Entry 8ETG (electron microscopy, 3.40 A resolution); this record covers chains 1 and e of the 48 polymer chains in the assembly.

== Chain 1 ==
Molecule: 3497-nt RNA strand
From: Schizosaccharomyces pombe
Sequence (3497 nucleotides; row label = number of the first residue in the row):
     1 AUUUGACCUC AAAUCAGGUA GGACUACGCG CUGAACUUAA GCAUAUCAAU AAGCGCAGGA
    61 AAAGAAAAUA ACCAUGAUUC CCUCAGUAAC GGCGAGUGAA GCGGGAAAAG CUCAAAUUUG
   121 AAAUCUGGCA ACAUUUCUUU UGUUGUCCGA GUUGUAAUUU CAAGAAGCUG CUUUGAGUGU
   181 AGACGAUCGG UCUAAGUUCC UUGGAACAGG ACGUCAGAGA GGGUGAGAAC CCCGUCUUUG
   241 GUCGAUUGGA UAUGCCAUAU AAAGCGCUUU CGAAGAGUCG AGUUGUUUGG GAAUGCAGCU
   301 CUAAAUGGGU GGUAAAUUUC AUCUAAAGCU AAAUAUUGGC GAGAGACCGA UAGCGAACAA
   361 GUAGAGUGAU CGAAAGAUGA AAAGAACUUU GAAAAGAGAG UUAAAUAGUA CGUGAAAUUG
   421 CUGAAAGGGA AGCAUUGGAA AUCAGUCUUA CCUGGGUGAG AUCAGUAGUC UCUUCGCGAG
   481 ACUAUGCACU CUGAACCUGU GGUAGGUCAG CAUCAGUUUU CGGGGGCGGA AAAAGAAUAA
   541 GGGAAGGUGG CUUUCCGGGU UCUGCCUGGG GAGUGUUUAU AGCCCUUGUU GUAAUACGUC
   601 CACUGGGGAC UGAGGACUGC GGCUUCGUGC CAAGGAUGCU GACAUAAUGG UUUUCAAUGG
   661 CCCGUCUUGA AACACGGACC AAGGAGUCUA GCAUCUAUGC GAGUGUUUGG GUGAUGAAAA
   721 CCCAUCCGCG AAAUGAAAGU GAAUGCAGGU GGGAACGCCC UUGUGGCGUG CACCAUCGAC
   781 CGACCCGGAA GUUUGUCAAU GGAAGGGUUU GAGUAAGAGC AUAGCUGUUG GGACCCGAAA
   841 GAUGGUGAAC UAUGCCUGAA UAGGGUGAAG CCAGAGGAAA CUCUGGUGGA GGCUCGUAGA
   901 GAUUCUGACG UGCAAAUCGA UCUUCAAAUU UGGGUAUAGG GGCGAAAGAC UAAUCGAACC
   961 AUCUAGUAGC UGGUUCCUGC CGAAGUUUCC CUCAGGAUAG CAGAAACUCA GAUCAGUUUU
  1021 AUGAGGUAAA GCGAAUGAUU AGAGGUCUUG GGGAAGGAAU UUCCUCAACC UAUUCUCAAA
  1081 CUUUAAAUAU GUAAGACGCC CUUGUCGCUU AAUUGGACGU GGGCCAUCGA AUGAGAGUUU
  1141 CUAGUGGGCC AUUUUUGGUA AGCAGAACUG GCGAUGCGGG AUGAACCGAA CGUGAGGUUA
  1201 AGGUGCCGGA AUGUACGCUC AUCAGACACC AGAAAAGGUG UUAGUUCAUC UAGACAGCAG
  1261 GACGGUGGCC AUGGAAGUCG GAAUCCGCUA AGGAGUGUGU AACAACUCAC CUGCCGAAUG
  1321 AACUAGCCCU GAAAAUGGAU GGCGCUUAAG CGUACUACCC AUACCUCACC GUCUGGGUUA
  1381 GCUUUGAGAA GCUCAGACGA GUAGGCAGGC GUGGAGGUUU GUGACGAAGC CUUGGGCGUG
  1441 AGCCUGGGUC GAACAGCCUC UAGUGCAGAU CUUGGUGGAA GUAGCAAAUA UUCAAAUGAG
  1501 AACUUUGAAG ACUGAAGUGG GGAAAGGUUC CAUGUGAACA GCAGUUGGAC AUGGGUUAGU
  1561 CGAUCCUAAG AGAUAGGGAA GCUCCGUAUG AAAGUUGCAC GAUUUUUCGU GCCUCCUAUC
  1621 GAAAGGGAAU CCGGUUAAUA UUCCGGAACC AGAAGGUGGA AUCAACACGG CAACGUAAAU
  1681 GAAGUUGGAG ACGUCGGCGG GAGCCCUGGG AAGAGUUCUC UUUUCUUUUU AACAAACCAU
  1741 UGAACUACCC UGAAAUCGGU UUAUCCGGAG CUAGGGUAUG GUGUUUGGAA GAGUUCAGCG
  1801 CCUCAUGCUG AAUCCGGUGC GCUCUCGACG GCCCUUGAAA AUCCAACGGA AGAAUGGACC
  1861 UUCGGGUCCU UGUUUUCACA UCUGGUCGUA CUCAUAACCG CAGCAGGUCU CCAAGGUGAA
  1921 CAGCCUCUAG UUGAUAGAAC AAUGUAGAUA AGGGAAGUCG GCAAAAUGGA UCCGUAACUU
  1981 CGGGAUAAGG AUUGGCUCUA AGGGUUGGGU ACGUUGGGCC UUGGAACCUG AACGGUUGCU
  2041 GGACUGAGCG UGGACCGAUG UCUUUUCUCG CCUUUCGGGG UGAGAAGGGA UGUUGGACCU
  2101 GCUUGGACCU UGGCGGCCGG GAAGUCCUUG GUCGGGCUUU UCUCCUUCUC GGGGAUUAUG
  2161 CUCUUACUGG CGUACGUUUA ACAACCAACU UAGAACUGGU ACGGACAAGG GGAAUCUGAC
  2221 UGUCUAAUUA AAACAUAGCA UUGCGAUGGC CAGAAAGUGG UGUUGACGCA AUGUGAUUUC
  2281 UGCCCAGUGC UCUGAAUGUC AAAGUGAAGA AAUUCAACCA AGCGCGGGUA AACGGCGGGA
  2341 GUAACUAUGA CUCUCUUAAG GUAGCCAAAU GCCUCGUCAU CUAACUAGUG ACGCGCAUGA
  2401 AUGGAUUAAC GAGAUUCCCA CUGUCCCUAU CUACUAUCUA GCGAAACCAC AGCCUGGGGA
  2461 ACGGGCCAGG CAAAAUCAGC GGGGAAAGAA GACCCUGUUG AGCUUGACUC UAGUUUGACA
  2521 UUGUGAAGAG ACAUAGAGGG UGUAGGAUAA GUGGGAGUAU GUUUCGGCAU ACGCCGGUGA
  2581 AAUACCACUA CCUUUAUCGU UUCUUUACUU AAUCAAUGAA GCGGAAUUGG GAUUUAUUUC
  2641 CCAUAUUCUA GCGUUAAAGU UUCUUCGCGA ACUGAUCCGC GUUGAUGACA UUGUCAGGUG
  2701 GGGAGUUUGG CUGGGGCGGC ACAUCUGUUA AAAGAUAACG CAGGUGUCCU AAGGGGGACU
  2761 CAUCGAGAAC AGAAAUCUCG AGUAGAAUAA AAGGGUAAAA GUCCCCUUGA UUUUGAUUUU
  2821 CAGUGUGAAU ACAAACCAUG AAAGUGUGGC CUAUCGAUCC UUUGUUCCCU CGAAAUUUGA
  2881 GGACAGAGGU GCCAGAAAAG UUACCACAGG GAUAACUGGC UUGUGGCAGC CAAGCGUUCA
  2941 UAGCGACGUU GCUUUUUGAU UCUUCGAUGU CGGCUCUUCC UAUCAUACCG AAGCAGAAUU
  3001 CGGUAAGCGU UGGAUUGUUC ACCCACUAAU AGGGAACGUG AGCUGGGUUU AGACCGUCGU
  3061 GAGACAGGUU AGUUUUACCC UACUGAUGAA GUGUCGUCGC AAUGGUAAUU CAACUUAGUA
  3121 CGAGAGGAAC CGUUGAUUCA GAUCAUUGGU AUUUGCGGCU GCCUGACAAG GCAAUGCCGC
  3181 GGAGCUAUCA UCUGCUGGAU AACGGCUGAA CGCCUCUAAG CCAGAAUCCG UGCCAGAAAG
  3241 CGACGAUUUU UUGGUCCGCA UGAUUUAUAU GUAUAAAAAU AGAGGUAGGA CUUGUUCCUA
  3301 CUCUCCUGUA UCGUAGAAGA UGGGCGAUGG UUGAUGAAAC GGAAGUGUUU UAUUGACUUG
  3361 UCCAUGAAAU UCCAUUGAAA UCUUGUGCGG AAUCGAAUCC AUUGCAUACG ACUUUAAUGU
  3421 GGAACGGGGU AUUGUAAGCA GUAGAGUAGC CUUGUUGUUA CGAUCUGCUG AGAUUAAGCC
  3481 UUUGUUCCCA AGAUUUG
Not modelled in the structure: 1-2, 36-47, 91-95, 287-294, 313-318, 446-505, 552-573, 667-672, 743-747, 782-812, 849-956, 1026-1087, 1095-1129, 1227-1230, 1382-1387, 1486-1490, 1595-1596, 1615-1617, 1623-1624, 1663-1666, 1741-1745, 1754-1770, 1834-1837, 1853-1872, 1894-1909, 1958-2310, 2314-2336, 2340-2416, 2459-2462, 2483-2919, 2936-2942, 2954-2970, 3015-3021, 3047-3078, 3249-3269, 3290-3297, 3375-3394, 3442-3464
Sequence notes: conflict U3196 (C6346 in 157310483)

== Chain e ==
Name: 60S ribosomal protein L32-A
From: Schizosaccharomyces pombe
Reference sequence: P79015 (RL32A_SCHPO); numbering as in UniProt (aligned over 1-127)
Amino-acid sequence (127 residues; numbered 1 to 127; the number before each row is that of its first residue):
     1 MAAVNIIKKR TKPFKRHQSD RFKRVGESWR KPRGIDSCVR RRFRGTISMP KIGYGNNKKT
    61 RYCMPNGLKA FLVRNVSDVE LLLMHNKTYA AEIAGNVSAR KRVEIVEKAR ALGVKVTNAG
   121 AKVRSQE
Not modelled in the structure: 1-3, 121-127

== How chain 1 and chain e interact ==
Contacting residue pairs - 121 pairs, chain 1 then chain e:
  A416(1) with Lys-23(e), phosphate contact
  A417(1) with Lys-23(e), phosphate contact
  G432(1) with Asp-20(e), sugar contact
  C433(1) with Asp-20(e), sugar contact
  U435(1) with Lys-12(e), salt bridge to the phosphate
  G614(1) with Lys-59(e), salt bridge to the phosphate
  G615(1) with Lys-59(e), salt bridge to the phosphate
  G650(1) with Thr-11(e), phosphate contact
  U651(1) with Thr-11(e), phosphate contact
  G659(1) with Arg-44(e), sugar contact; Gly-45(e), base contact
  G660(1) with Arg-44(e), sugar contact; Gly-45(e), sugar contact
  C663(1) with His-17(e), phosphate contact; Gln-18(e), hydrogen bond to the sugar
  G664(1) with Gly-34(e), phosphate contact; Asp-36(e), phosphate contact; Ser-37(e), phosphate contact
  C679(1) with Phe-22(e), phosphate contact; Arg-24(e), salt bridge to the phosphate
  C680(1) with Lys-23(e), phosphate contact; Arg-24(e), salt bridge to the phosphate
  A681(1) with Lys-23(e), phosphate contact; Arg-24(e), phosphate contact
  C976(1) with Arg-30(e), salt bridge to the phosphate
  C977(1) with Trp-29(e), phosphate contact; Arg-30(e), phosphate contact; Lys-31(e), hydrogen bond to the phosphate; Arg-33(e), salt bridge to the phosphate
  U978(1) with Trp-29(e), hydrogen bond to the phosphate; Lys-31(e), phosphate contact; Ile-52(e), sugar contact
  G979(1) with Lys-51(e), phosphate contact; Ile-52(e), hydrogen bond to the phosphate
  U1175(1) with Arg-40(e), salt bridge to the phosphate; Arg-41(e), salt bridge to the phosphate
  G1176(1) with Arg-41(e), salt bridge to the phosphate; Arg-42(e), hydrogen bond to the sugar; Phe-43(e), phosphate contact
  C1177(1) with Phe-43(e), phosphate contact; Arg-44(e), hydrogen bond to the phosphate
  G1178(1) with Arg-44(e), salt bridge to the phosphate
  C1191(1) with Arg-42(e), hydrogen bond to the base
  G1192(1) with Lys-9(e), base contact; Lys-51(e), phosphate contact; Gly-53(e), hydrogen bond to the base
  U1193(1) with Lys-9(e), sugar contact; Lys-51(e), salt bridge to the phosphate; Gly-53(e), sugar contact; Tyr-54(e), sugar contact
  C1369(1) with Lys-9(e), hydrogen bond to the base; Gly-55(e), sugar contact; Asn-57(e), sugar contact
  C1370(1) with Lys-9(e), hydrogen bond to the sugar; Ile-52(e), hydrogen bond to the sugar; Gly-53(e), base contact; Gly-55(e), sugar contact; Asn-56(e), sugar contact; Asn-57(e), phosphate contact; Lys-58(e), hydrogen bond to the phosphate
  G1371(1) with Ile-52(e), sugar contact; Lys-58(e), phosphate contact
  G1399(1) with Ile-52(e), base contact
  G1401(1) with Arg-42(e), salt bridge to the phosphate
  G1421(1) with Asn-75(e), hydrogen bond to the phosphate
  U1422(1) with Arg-74(e), sugar contact; Asn-75(e), phosphate contact; Asn-96(e), hydrogen bond to the sugar; Val-97(e), phosphate contact; Lys-101(e), phosphate contact
  G1423(1) with Asn-96(e), sugar contact; Val-97(e), phosphate contact; Ser-98(e), hydrogen bond to the phosphate; Lys-101(e), phosphate contact
  A1424(1) with Ser-98(e), hydrogen bond to the phosphate
  C1425(1) with Ser-98(e), sugar contact; Ala-99(e), phosphate contact; Arg-100(e), hydrogen bond to the base
  G1426(1) with Ser-98(e), phosphate contact; Ala-99(e), hydrogen bond to the phosphate
  A1427(1) with Asn-96(e), phosphate contact
  A1428(1) with Asn-96(e), hydrogen bond to the phosphate
  G1436(1) with Met-64(e), sugar contact; Pro-65(e), phosphate contact
  C1437(1) with Tyr-62(e), phosphate contact; Cys-63(e), sugar contact; Pro-65(e), phosphate contact
  G1438(1) with Arg-61(e), hydrogen bond to the phosphate; Tyr-62(e), hydrogen bond to the phosphate
  U1439(1) with Phe-14(e), sugar contact; Pro-50(e), sugar contact; Lys-51(e), base contact; Ile-52(e), base contact; Tyr-54(e), sugar contact; Gly-55(e), hydrogen bond to the sugar; Asn-56(e), hydrogen bond to the phosphate; Arg-61(e), salt bridge to the phosphate
  G1440(1) with Phe-14(e), sugar contact; Trp-29(e), sugar contact
  A1441(1) with Ser-28(e), sugar contact; Trp-29(e), sugar contact; Arg-30(e), hydrogen bond to the phosphate
  G1442(1) with Ser-28(e), hydrogen bond to the phosphate; Arg-30(e), salt bridge to the phosphate
  C1444(1) with Leu-72(e), sugar contact; Glu-92(e), hydrogen bond to the sugar
  U1445(1) with Glu-92(e), sugar contact; Ile-93(e), sugar contact; Ala-94(e), phosphate contact; Gly-95(e), hydrogen bond to the phosphate; Asn-118(e), hydrogen bond to the phosphate
  G1446(1) with Gly-95(e), phosphate contact; Arg-102(e), salt bridge to the phosphate; Asn-118(e), phosphate contact
  A1455(1) with Arg-74(e), sugar contact
  G1456(1) with Arg-74(e), sugar contact
  A1467(1) with Arg-16(e), salt bridge to the phosphate; Gln-18(e), base contact; Phe-22(e), base contact; Arg-24(e), hydrogen bond to the base; Val-25(e), base contact
Other interface residues (no listed pair), chain 1 (64 interface residues in all): A434, C662, U665, G677, G1194, A1400, U1402, G1435, G1468, A2449, C2450
Other interface residues (no listed pair), chain e (63 interface residues in all): Val-4, Lys-8, Arg-10, Arg-21, Thr-46, Ile-47, Thr-60

== Overview ==
64 residues of chain 1 face 63 of chain e across their interface; the contacts include 29 hydrogen bonds and
17 salt bridges. Polar pairs include C1191(1)/Arg-42(e), G1192(1)/Gly-53(e) and C1369(1)/Lys-9(e).
Here chain 1 is a 3497-nt RNA strand and chain e is 60S ribosomal protein L32-A, both from Schizosaccharomyces
pombe. Entry 8ETG (Fkbp39 associated 60S nascent ribosome State 3) was determined by electron microscopy,
deposited together with 8ESQ, 8ESR, 8ETC, 8ETH, 8ETI, 8ETJ and 3 further entries.
